PDB entry 5N0K | X-ray diffraction, 2.30 A resolution | chain A

Chain A:
Name: Ceruloplasmin
Source organism: Rattus norvegicus
UniProtKB: G3V7K3 (G3V7K3_RAT); residues -18 to 1040 here correspond to UniProt positions 1-1059 (UniProt number = residue number + 19)
Sequence (1059 residues; each row starts with the number of its first residue; numbers below 1 keep their minus sign (Met-18 is residue -18)):
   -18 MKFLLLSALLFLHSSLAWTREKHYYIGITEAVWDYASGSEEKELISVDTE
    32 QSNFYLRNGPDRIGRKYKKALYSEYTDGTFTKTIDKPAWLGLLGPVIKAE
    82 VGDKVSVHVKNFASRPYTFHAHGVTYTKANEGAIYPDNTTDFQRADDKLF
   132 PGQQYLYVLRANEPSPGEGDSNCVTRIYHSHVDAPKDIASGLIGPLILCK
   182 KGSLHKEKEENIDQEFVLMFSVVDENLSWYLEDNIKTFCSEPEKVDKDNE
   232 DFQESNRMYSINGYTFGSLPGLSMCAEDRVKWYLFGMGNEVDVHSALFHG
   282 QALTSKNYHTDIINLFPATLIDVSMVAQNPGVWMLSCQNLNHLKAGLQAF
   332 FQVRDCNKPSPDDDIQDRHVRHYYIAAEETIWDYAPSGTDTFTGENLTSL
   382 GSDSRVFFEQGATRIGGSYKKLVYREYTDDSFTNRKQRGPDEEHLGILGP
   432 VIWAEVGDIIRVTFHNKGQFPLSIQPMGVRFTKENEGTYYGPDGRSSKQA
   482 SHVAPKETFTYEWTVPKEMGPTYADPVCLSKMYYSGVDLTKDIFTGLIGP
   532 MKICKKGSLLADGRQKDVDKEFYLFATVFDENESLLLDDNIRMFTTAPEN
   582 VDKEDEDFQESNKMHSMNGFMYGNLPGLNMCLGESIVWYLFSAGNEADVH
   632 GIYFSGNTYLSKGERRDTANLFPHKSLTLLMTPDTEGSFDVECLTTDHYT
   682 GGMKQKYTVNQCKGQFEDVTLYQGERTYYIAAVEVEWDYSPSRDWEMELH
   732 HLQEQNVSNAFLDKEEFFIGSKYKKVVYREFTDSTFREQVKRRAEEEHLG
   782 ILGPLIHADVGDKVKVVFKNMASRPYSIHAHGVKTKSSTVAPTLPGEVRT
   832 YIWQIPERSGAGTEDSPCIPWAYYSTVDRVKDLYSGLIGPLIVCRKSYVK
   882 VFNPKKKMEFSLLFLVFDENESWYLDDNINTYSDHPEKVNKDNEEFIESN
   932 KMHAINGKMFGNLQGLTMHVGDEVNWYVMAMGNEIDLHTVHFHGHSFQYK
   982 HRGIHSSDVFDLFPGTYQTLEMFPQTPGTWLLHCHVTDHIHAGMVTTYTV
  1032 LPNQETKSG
Not modelled in the structure: -18 to 0, 1035-1040
Disulfide bonds: Cys154-Cys180, Cys256-Cys337, Cys509-Cys535, Cys612-Cys693, Cys849-Cys875
Covalent attachments: N-acetylglucosamine (NAG) linked to Asn377
Bound ions: Na+ site 1: Tyr36, Gly45, Tyr48, Ser236; Na+ site 2 near Asp42 (its only coordinating residue here); Cu ion site 1: His101, His972; Cu ion site 2: His103, His160, His1016; Ca2+: Lys109, Gln124, Asp127, Asp128; Cu ion site 3: His162, His974, His1014; Cu ion site 4: His275, Cys318, His323; Cu ion site 5: His290, Asp292, Lys512; Cu ion site 6: His596, Asp678; Cu ion site 7: His631, Cys674; Cu ion site 8: His934, Asp1019; Cu ion site 9: His969, Cys1015, His1020

Summary:
N-acetylglucosamine is covalently linked to Asn377. Tyr36, Gly45, Tyr48 and Ser236 form the Na+ site 1. His101
and His972 coordinate Cu ion site 1.
Chain A is Ceruloplasmin (Rattus norvegicus); the structure, Rat ceruloplasmin orthorhombic form, was
determined by X-ray diffraction (same publication as 5N4L).
